6RWL - chains J and L of the 16 polymer chains in the assembly; structure by electron microscopy, 3.36 A resolution.

== Chain J ==
Molecule: Pol protein
Organism: Simian immunodeficiency virus
UniProtKB: E1ANT8 (E1ANT8_SIV); residues 1-289 here correspond to UniProt positions 735-1023 (UniProt number = residue number + 734)
Amino-acid sequence (290 residues; each row starts with the number of its first residue; numbering starts at 0):
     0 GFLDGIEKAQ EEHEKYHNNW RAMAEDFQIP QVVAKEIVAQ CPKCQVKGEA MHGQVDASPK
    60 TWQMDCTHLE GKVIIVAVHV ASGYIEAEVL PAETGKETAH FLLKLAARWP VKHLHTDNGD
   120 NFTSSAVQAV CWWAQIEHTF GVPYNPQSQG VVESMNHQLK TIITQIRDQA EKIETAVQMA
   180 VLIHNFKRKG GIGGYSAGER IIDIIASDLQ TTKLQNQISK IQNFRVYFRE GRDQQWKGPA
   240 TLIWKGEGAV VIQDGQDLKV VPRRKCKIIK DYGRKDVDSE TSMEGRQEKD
Disordered / not traced: 0, 45-56, 141-149, 274-289
Construct notes: expression tag (0); engineered mutation D119 (Ala853 in E1ANT8)

== Chain L ==
Molecule: Pol protein
Organism: Simian immunodeficiency virus
UniProtKB: E1ANT8 (E1ANT8_SIV); residues 1-289 here correspond to UniProt positions 735-1023 (UniProt number = residue number + 734)
Amino-acid sequence (289 residues; numbered 1 to 289; the number before each row is that of its first residue):
     1 FLDGIEKAQE EHEKYHNNWR AMAEDFQIPQ VVAKEIVAQC PKCQVKGEAM HGQVDASPKT
    61 WQMDCTHLEG KVIIVAVHVA SGYIEAEVLP AETGKETAHF LLKLAARWPV KHLHTDNGDN
   121 FTSSAVQAVC WWAQIEHTFG VPYNPQSQGV VESMNHQLKT IITQIRDQAE KIETAVQMAV
   181 LIHNFKRKGG IGGYSAGERI IDIIASDLQT TKLQNQISKI QNFRVYFREG RDQQWKGPAT
   241 LIWKGEGAVV IQDGQDLKVV PRRKCKIIKD YGRKDVDSET SMEGRQEKD
Disordered / not traced: 1-56, 141-149, 273-289
Construct notes: engineered mutation D119 (Ala853 in E1ANT8)

== Chain J / chain L interface ==
Contacting residue pairs (10):
  E11(J) with Q134(L)
  K14(J) with W131(L), hydrogen bond (side chain-backbone); W132(L), hydrogen bond (side chain-backbone); Q134(L)
  Y15(J) with W132(L), hydrogen bond (side chain-backbone); Q134(L)
  E24(J) with K219(L), salt bridge
  Q209(J) with Y271(L)
  K212(J) with Y271(L)
  Q216(J) with G272(L)
Also at the interface, not in a pair above, chain J (9 interface residues in all): A205, L208
Also at the interface, not in a pair above, chain L (7 interface residues in all): A133

== Overview ==
The interface between chain J and chain L involves 9 residues on one side and 7 on the other; the contacts
include 3 hydrogen bonds and 1 salt bridge. Polar pairs include E24(J)-K219(L), K14(J)-W131(L) and
K14(J)-W132(L).
Chain J is Pol protein and chain L is Pol protein, both from Simian immunodeficiency virus; the structure,
SIVrcm intasome, was determined by electron microscopy, deposited together with 6RWM, 6RWN and 6RWO.
